Entry 1KBP (X-ray diffraction, 2.65 A resolution); this record covers chains B and C.

== Chain B (and C) ==
Name: Purple acid phosphatase
Organism: Phaseolus vulgaris
Notes: EC 3.1.3.2; chain C of this document is another copy of the same molecule, construct and numbering; everything in this record applies to it too
Reference sequence: P80366 (PPAF_PHAVU); residue numbers follow UniProt; this construct covers 1-432
Sequence (432 residues; row label = number of the first residue in the row):
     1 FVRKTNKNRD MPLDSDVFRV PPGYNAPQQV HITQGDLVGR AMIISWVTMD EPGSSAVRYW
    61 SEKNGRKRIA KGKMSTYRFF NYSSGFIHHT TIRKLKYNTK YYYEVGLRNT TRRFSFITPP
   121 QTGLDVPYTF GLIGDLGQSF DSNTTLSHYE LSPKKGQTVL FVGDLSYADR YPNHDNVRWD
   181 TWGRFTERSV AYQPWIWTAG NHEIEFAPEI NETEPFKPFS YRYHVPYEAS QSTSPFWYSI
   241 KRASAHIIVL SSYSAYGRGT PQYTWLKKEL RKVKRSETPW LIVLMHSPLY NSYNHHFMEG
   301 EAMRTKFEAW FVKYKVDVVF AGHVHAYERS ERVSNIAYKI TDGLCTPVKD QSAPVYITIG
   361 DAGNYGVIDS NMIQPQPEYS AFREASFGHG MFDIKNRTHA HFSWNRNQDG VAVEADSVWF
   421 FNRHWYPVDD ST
Disordered / not traced: 1-8
Sequence notes: conflict Tyr253 (His in P80366), Ser254 (Ile in P80366)
Swiss-Prot annotation at these positions:
  - active site: His323 (Proton donor)
  - modified residue: Gly23 (Blocked amino end (Gly))
Covalent attachments: N-acetylglucosamine (NAG) linked to Asn81, Asn109, Asn143, Asn211, Asn396
Metal / ion sites: Fe ion: Asp135, Asp164, Tyr167, His325; Zn2+: Asp164, Asn201, His286, His323

== Chain B / chain C interface ==
Inter-chain disulfides: Cys345(B)-Cys345(C)
Residue-residue contacts (47):
  Phe206(B) - Thr233(C)
  Phe206(B) - Pro261(C)  hydrophobic
  Thr233(B) - Phe206(C)
  Tyr253(B) - Arg258(C)
  Tyr253(B) - Thr260(C)
  Ser254(B) - Ala255(C)
  Ala255(B) - Ser254(C)
  Ala255(B) - Ala255(C)
  Arg258(B) - Tyr253(C)
  Arg258(B) - Glu299(C)  salt bridge
  Thr260(B) - Tyr253(C)
  Pro261(B) - Phe206(C)  hydrophobic
  Phe297(B) - Ile340(C)  hydrophobic
  Met298(B) - Tyr338(C)
  Met298(B) - Lys339(C)
  Glu299(B) - Arg258(C)  salt bridge
  Glu299(B) - Lys306(C)
  Glu301(B) - Ile340(C)
  Ala302(B) - Ala302(C)
  Ala302(B) - Thr305(C)
  Ala302(B) - Lys306(C)
  Thr305(B) - Ala302(C)
  Lys306(B) - Glu299(C)  hydrogen bond (side chain-backbone)
  Lys306(B) - Ala302(C)
  Asn335(B) - Tyr338(C)  hydrogen bond
  Tyr338(B) - Met298(C)
  Tyr338(B) - Asn335(C)  hydrogen bond
  Tyr338(B) - Cys345(C)  hydrogen bond (side chain-backbone)
  Lys339(B) - Met298(C)
  Ile340(B) - Phe297(C)  hydrophobic
  Ile340(B) - Glu301(C)
  Ile340(B) - Cys345(C)
  Ile340(B) - Thr346(C)
  Ile340(B) - Pro347(C)
  Ile340(B) - Tyr379(C)  hydrophobic
  Thr341(B) - Glu378(C)
  Thr341(B) - Tyr379(C)
  Gly343(B) - Cys345(C)
  Cys345(B) - Tyr338(C)  hydrogen bond (backbone-side chain)
  Cys345(B) - Ile340(C)
  Cys345(B) - Gly343(C)
  Cys345(B) - Cys345(C)  disulfide
  Thr346(B) - Ile340(C)
  Pro347(B) - Ile340(C)
  Glu378(B) - Thr341(C)
  Tyr379(B) - Ile340(C)  hydrophobic
  Tyr379(B) - Thr341(C)
Also at the interface, not in a pair above, chain B (33 interface residues in all): Ile204, Thr213, Pro215, Ser252, Gly259, Arg304, Pro377
Also at the interface, not in a pair above, chain C (33 interface residues in all): Ile204, Thr213, Pro215, Gly257, Gly259, Arg304, Pro377

== Overview ==
Chain B and chain C each contribute 33 residues to their interface; the contacts include 1 disulfide bond, 5
hydrogen bonds and 2 salt bridges. Polar contacts include Arg258(B)-Glu299(C), Lys306(B)-Glu299(C) and
Asn335(B)-Tyr338(C). Covalently linked N-acetylglucosamine: at Asn81(B), Asn109(B), Asn143(B), Asn211(B) and
Asn396(B).
Both chains are Purple acid phosphatase (Phaseolus vulgaris). Entry 1KBP (Kidney bean purple acid phosphatase)
was determined by X-ray diffraction, deposited together with 3KBP and 4KBP.
